Entry 4HH2 (X-ray diffraction, 2.80 A resolution); this record covers chains A and C of the 4 polymer chains in the assembly.

Chain A (and C):
Protein: Transcriptional regulator, PpsR
Organism: Rhodobacter sphaeroides
Notes: chain C of this document is another copy of the same molecule, construct and numbering; everything in this record applies to it too
UniProt: Q3J179 (Q3J179_RHOS4); residue numbers follow UniProt; this construct covers 2-379
Amino-acid sequence (384 residues; numbered -4 to 379; the number before each row is that of its first residue; numbers below 1 keep their minus sign (Gly-4 is residue -4)):
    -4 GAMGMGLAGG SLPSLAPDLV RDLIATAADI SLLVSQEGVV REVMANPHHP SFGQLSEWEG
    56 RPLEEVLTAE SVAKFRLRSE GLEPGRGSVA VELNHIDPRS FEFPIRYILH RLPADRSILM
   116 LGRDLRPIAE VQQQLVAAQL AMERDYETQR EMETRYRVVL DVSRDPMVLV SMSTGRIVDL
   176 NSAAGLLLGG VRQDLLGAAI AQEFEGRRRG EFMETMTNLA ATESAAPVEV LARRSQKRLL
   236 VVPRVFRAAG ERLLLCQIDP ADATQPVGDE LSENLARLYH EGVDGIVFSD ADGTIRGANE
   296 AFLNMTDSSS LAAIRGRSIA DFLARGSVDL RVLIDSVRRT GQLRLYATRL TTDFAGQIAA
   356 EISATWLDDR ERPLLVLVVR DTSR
Not modelled in the structure: -4 to 5, 259-261, 379
Construct notes: expression tag (-4 to 1)

Interface between chain A and chain C:
Pairs across the interface (31; chain A residue first):
  Tyr141(A) with Asp376(C), hydrogen bond
  Arg145(A) with Asn299(C); Met300(C), hydrogen bond (side chain-backbone); Asp302(C), salt bridge; Ile353(C); Asp376(C), salt bridge
  Thr149(A) with Asp302(C), hydrogen bond
  Arg152(A) with Phe349(C); Gly351(C)
  Val153(A) with Phe349(C), hydrophobic
  Asp156(A) with Phe349(C)
  Arg187(A) with Ala350(C)
  Asp316(A) with Pro45(C); Ser46(C), hydrogen bond (side chain-backbone)
  Ala319(A) with Arg121(C)
  Arg320(A) with Arg121(C); Pro122(C)
  Val323(A) with Pro122(C), hydrophobic
  Arg344(A) with Phe96(C)
  Thr346(A) with Arg121(C)
  Thr347(A) with Gly48(C)
  Asp348(A) with Gly48(C); Gln49(C), hydrogen bond (backbone-backbone)
  Phe349(A) with Gln49(C); Pro93(C)
  Ala350(A) with Pro93(C)
  Gly351(A) with Asp92(C); Pro93(C)
  Gln352(A) with Asp92(C), hydrogen bond (backbone-side chain); Phe96(C); Glu97(C)
Also at the interface, not in a pair above, chain A (21 interface residues in all): Ala315, Ala354
Also at the interface, not in a pair above, chain C (21 interface residues in all): Arg94, Val126, Gln129

Overview:
The chain A/chain C interface involves 21 residues from each chain; the contacts include 6 hydrogen bonds and
2 salt bridges. Among the polar pairs are Arg145(A)-Asp302(C), Arg145(A)-Asp376(C) and Tyr141(A)-Asp376(C).
Both chains are Transcriptional regulator, PpsR (Rhodobacter sphaeroides). Entry 4HH2 (Structure of PpsR
without the HTH motif from Rb. sphaeroides) was determined by X-ray diffraction (same publication as 4HH1 and
4HH3).
